Entry 5OD1 (X-ray diffraction, 1.34 A resolution); this record covers chain A.

== Chain A ==
Name: MID1sc10
From: synthetic construct
Sequence (97 residues; numbered -1 to 95; the number before each row is that of its first residue; numbers below 1 keep their minus sign (Gly-1 is residue -1)):
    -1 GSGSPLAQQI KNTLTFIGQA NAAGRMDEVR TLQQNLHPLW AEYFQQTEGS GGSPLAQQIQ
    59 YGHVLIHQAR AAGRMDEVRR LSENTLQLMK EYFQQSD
Unresolved in the structure: -1 to 0, 95
Bound ions: Zn2+: His35, His61, His65 (together with 9RQ)
Small-molecule neighbours: 9RQ: Arg28, Gln31, Gln32, Leu34, His35, Trp38, His61, Ile64, His65, Arg68, Ser80, Thr83, Leu84, Met87

== Summary ==
Chain A binds 9RQ. The Zn2+ site is built by His35, His61 and His65.
Chain A is MID1sc10 (synthetic construct); the structure, Structure of the engineered metalloesterase MID1sc10
complexed with a phosphonate transition state analogue, was determined by X-ray diffraction (same publication
as 5OD9).
